PDB entry 7MKP | electron microscopy, 3.41 A resolution | chains C and E of the 5 polymer chains in the assembly

== Chain C ==
Molecule: DNA-directed RNA polymerase subunit beta
From: Escherichia coli (strain K12)
Notes: EC 2.7.7.6
Reference sequence: A0A4S4NK82 (A0A4S4NK82_ECOLI); residues 3-1342 here = UniProt positions 3-1342
Sequence (1340 residues; each row starts with the number of its first residue):
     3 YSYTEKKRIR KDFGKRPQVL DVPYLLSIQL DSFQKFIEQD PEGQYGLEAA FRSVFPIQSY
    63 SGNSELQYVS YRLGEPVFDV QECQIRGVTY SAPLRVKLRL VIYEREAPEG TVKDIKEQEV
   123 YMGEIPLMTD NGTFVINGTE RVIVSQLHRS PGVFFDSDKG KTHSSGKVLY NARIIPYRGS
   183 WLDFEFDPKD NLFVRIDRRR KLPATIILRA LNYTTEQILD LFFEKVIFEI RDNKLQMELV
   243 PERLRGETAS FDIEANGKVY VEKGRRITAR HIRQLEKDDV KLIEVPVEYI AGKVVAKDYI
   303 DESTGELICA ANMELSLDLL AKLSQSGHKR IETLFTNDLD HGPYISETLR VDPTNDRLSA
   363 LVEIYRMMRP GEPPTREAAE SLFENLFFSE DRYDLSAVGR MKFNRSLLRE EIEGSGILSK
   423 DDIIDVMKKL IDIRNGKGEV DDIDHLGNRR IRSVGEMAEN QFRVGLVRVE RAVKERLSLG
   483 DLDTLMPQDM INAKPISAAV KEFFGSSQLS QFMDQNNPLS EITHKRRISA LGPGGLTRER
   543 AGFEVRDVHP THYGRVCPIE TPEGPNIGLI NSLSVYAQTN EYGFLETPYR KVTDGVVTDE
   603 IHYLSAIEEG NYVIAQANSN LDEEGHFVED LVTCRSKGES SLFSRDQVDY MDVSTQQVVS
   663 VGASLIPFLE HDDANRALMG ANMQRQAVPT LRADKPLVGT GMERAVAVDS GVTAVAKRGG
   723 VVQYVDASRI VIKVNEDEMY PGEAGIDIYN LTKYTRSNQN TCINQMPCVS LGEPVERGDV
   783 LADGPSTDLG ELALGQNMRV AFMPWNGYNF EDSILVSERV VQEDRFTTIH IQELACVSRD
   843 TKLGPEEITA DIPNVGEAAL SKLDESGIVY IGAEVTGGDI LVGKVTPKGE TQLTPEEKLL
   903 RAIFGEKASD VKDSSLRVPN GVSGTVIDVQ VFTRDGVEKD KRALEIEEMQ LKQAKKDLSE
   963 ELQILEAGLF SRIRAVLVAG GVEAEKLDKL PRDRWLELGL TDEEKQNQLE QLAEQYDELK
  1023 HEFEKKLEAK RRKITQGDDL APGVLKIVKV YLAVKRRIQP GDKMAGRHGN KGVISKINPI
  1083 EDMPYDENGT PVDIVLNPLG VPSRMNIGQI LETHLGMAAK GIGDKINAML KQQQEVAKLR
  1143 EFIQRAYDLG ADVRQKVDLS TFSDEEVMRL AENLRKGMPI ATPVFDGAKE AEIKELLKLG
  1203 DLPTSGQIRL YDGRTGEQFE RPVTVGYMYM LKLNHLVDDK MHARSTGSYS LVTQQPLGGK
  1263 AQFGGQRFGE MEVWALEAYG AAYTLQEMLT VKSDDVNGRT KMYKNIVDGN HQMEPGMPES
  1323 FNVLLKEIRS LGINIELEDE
Disordered / not traced: 893-909

== Chain E ==
Molecule: DNA-directed RNA polymerase subunit omega
From: Escherichia coli (strain K12)
Notes: EC 2.7.7.6
Reference sequence: P0A800 (RPOZ_ECOLI); residue numbers follow UniProt; this construct covers 1-91
Sequence (91 residues; numbered 1 to 91; the number before each row is that of its first residue):
     1 MARVTVQDAV EKIGNRFDLV LVAARRARQM QVGGKDPLVP EENDKTTVIA LREIEEGLIN
    61 NQILDVRERQ EQQEQEAAEL QAVTAIAEGR R
Disordered / not traced: 1, 71-91

== Chain C / chain E interface ==
Contacting residue pairs (7; chain C residue first):
  Gly1282(C) with Phe17(E)
  Tyr1285(C) with Leu21(E), hydrophobic
  Asn1312(C) with Gln31(E); Val32(E)
  His1313(C) with Gln31(E), hydrogen bond (backbone-side chain); Lys45(E)
  Gln1314(C) with Arg28(E)
Interface residues without a listed pair, chain C (6 interface residues in all): Gly1311

== Summary ==
Chain C and chain E each contribute 6 residues to their interface; the contacts include 1 hydrogen bond. Its
one hydrogen-bonded contact is His1313(C)-Gln31(E).
Chain C is DNA-directed RNA polymerase subunit beta and chain E is DNA-directed RNA polymerase subunit omega,
both from Escherichia coli (strain K12); the structure, Escherichia coli RNA polymerase core enzyme, was
determined by electron microscopy, deposited together with 7MKN, 7MKO and 7MKQ.
